Entry 3ZM5 (X-ray diffraction, 2.94 A resolution); this record covers chain A.

Chain A:
Name: Udp-N-acetylmuramoyl-tripeptide--D-alanyl-D-alanine ligase
Organism: Streptococcus pneumoniae R6
Notes: EC 6.3.2.10
Reference sequence: Q8DNV6 (Q8DNV6_STRR6); numbering as in UniProt (aligned over 1-457)
Sequence (465 residues; row label = number of the first residue in the row):
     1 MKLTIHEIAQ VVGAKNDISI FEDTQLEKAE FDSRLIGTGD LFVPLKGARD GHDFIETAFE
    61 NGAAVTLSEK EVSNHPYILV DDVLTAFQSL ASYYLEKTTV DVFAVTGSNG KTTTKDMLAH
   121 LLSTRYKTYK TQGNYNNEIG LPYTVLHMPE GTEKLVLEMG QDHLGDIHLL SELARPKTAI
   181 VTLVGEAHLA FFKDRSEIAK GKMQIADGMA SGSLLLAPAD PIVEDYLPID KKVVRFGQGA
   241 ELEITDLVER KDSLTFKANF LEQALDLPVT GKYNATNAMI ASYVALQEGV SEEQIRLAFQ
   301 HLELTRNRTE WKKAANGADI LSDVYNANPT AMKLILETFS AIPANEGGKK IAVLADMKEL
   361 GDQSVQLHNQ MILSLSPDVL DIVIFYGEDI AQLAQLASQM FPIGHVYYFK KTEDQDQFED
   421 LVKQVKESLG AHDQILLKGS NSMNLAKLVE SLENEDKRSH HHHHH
Unresolved in the structure: 455-465
Sequence notes: expression tag (458-465)
Residues lining bound ligands: IGM (2,4-bis(chloranyl)-N-[3-cyano-6-[(4-hydroxyphenyl)methyl]-5,7-dihydro-4H-thieno[2,3-c]pyridin-2-yl]-5-morpholin-4-ylsulfonyl-benzamide): F31, D32, S33, R34, L45, G47, A48, R49, F54, T57, N134, Y135, N137, I139, G140, N326, N328, P329, T330, A331, L334, E359, L360, G361, D362, Q363, L367

Summary:
Bound to chain A: compound IGM.
Chain A is Udp-N-acetylmuramoyl-tripeptide--D-alanyl-D-alanine ligase (Streptococcus pneumoniae R6); the
structure, Crystal structure of murf ligase in complex with cyanothiophene inhibitor, was determined by X-ray
diffraction (same publication as 3ZM6).
